6G7A - chains A and B; structure by X-ray diffraction, 1.42 A resolution.

Chain A (and B):
Molecule: Carbonic anhydrase 12
From: Homo sapiens
Notes: EC 4.2.1.1; fragment: human carbonic anhydrase XII; chain B of this document is another copy of the same molecule, construct and numbering; everything in this record applies to it too
UniProtKB: O43570 (CAH12_HUMAN); residues 2-263 here correspond to UniProt positions 30-291 (UniProt number = residue number + 28)
Sequence (263 residues; row label = number of the first residue in the row):
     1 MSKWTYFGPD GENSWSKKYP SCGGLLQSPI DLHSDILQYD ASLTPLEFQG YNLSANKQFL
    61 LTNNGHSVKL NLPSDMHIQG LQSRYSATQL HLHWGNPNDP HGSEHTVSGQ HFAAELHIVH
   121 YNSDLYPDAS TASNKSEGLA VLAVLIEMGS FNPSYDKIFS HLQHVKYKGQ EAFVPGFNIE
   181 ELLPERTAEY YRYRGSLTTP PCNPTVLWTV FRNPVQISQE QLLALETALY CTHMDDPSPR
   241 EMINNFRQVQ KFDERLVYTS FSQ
Unresolved in the structure: 1
Differences from the reference sequence: initiating methionine (1)
Swiss-Prot annotation at these positions:
  - active site: His-66 (Proton donor/acceptor)
  - binding site (Zn(2+)): His-91, His-93, His-117
  - binding site (substrate): Thr-198, Thr-199
  - glycosylation (N-linked (GlcNAc...) asparagine): Asn-52, Asn-134
Cystine bridges: Cys-22/Cys-202
Ion coordination: Zn2+: His-91, His-93, His-117 (together with EOQ)
Residues lining bound ligands: EOQ (4-chloranyl-N-(2-hydroxyethyl)-2-[(phenylmethyl)amino]-5-sulfamoyl-benzamide): Trp-4, Asn-64, His-66, Ser-67, Gln-89, His-91, His-93, Glu-104, His-117, Val-119, Ala-129, Ser-130, Ser-133, Leu-139, Val-141, Ser-196, Leu-197, Thr-198, Thr-199, Pro-200, Val-206, Trp-208

How chain A and chain B interact:
Contacting residue pairs (46):
  Phe-7(A) / Asp-253(B)
  Phe-7(A) / Glu-254(B)
  Gly-8(A) / Gly-23(B)
  Gly-8(A) / Leu-25(B)
  Pro-9(A) / Gly-23(B)
  Glu-12(A) / Lys-251(B)  salt bridge
  Asn-13(A) / Asn-13(B)
  Asn-13(A) / Ser-16(B)  hydrogen bond (backbone-side chain)
  Asn-13(A) / Cys-22(B)  hydrogen bond (side chain-backbone)
  Asn-13(A) / Arg-247(B)
  Asn-13(A) / Gln-250(B)  hydrogen bond
  Ser-14(A) / Ser-16(B)
  Ser-14(A) / Gly-23(B)
  Ser-16(A) / Asn-13(B)  hydrogen bond (side chain-backbone)
  Ser-16(A) / Ser-14(B)
  Ser-16(A) / Lys-17(B)
  Lys-17(A) / Ser-16(B)  hydrogen bond
  Lys-17(A) / Lys-17(B)
  Cys-22(A) / Asn-13(B)  hydrogen bond (backbone-side chain)
  Asn-98(A) / Asp-35(B)
  Asp-99(A) / His-33(B)  salt bridge
  Asp-99(A) / Asp-35(B)
  Asp-99(A) / Ile-36(B)
  Pro-100(A) / Asp-35(B)
  His-101(A) / Asp-35(B)  salt bridge
  Ser-108(A) / Gln-110(B)  hydrogen bond (backbone-side chain)
  Gly-109(A) / Gly-109(B)
  Gly-109(A) / Gln-110(B)
  Gln-110(A) / Ser-108(B)  hydrogen bond (side chain-backbone)
  Gln-110(A) / Gln-110(B)
  Asn-244(A) / Lys-251(B)
  Phe-246(A) / Lys-251(B)  hydrogen bond (backbone-side chain)
  Arg-247(A) / Asn-13(B)
  Arg-247(A) / Lys-251(B)
  Gln-248(A) / Val-249(B)  hydrogen bond (side chain-backbone)
  Gln-248(A) / Gln-250(B)
  Gln-248(A) / Lys-251(B)  hydrogen bond
  Val-249(A) / Gln-248(B)  hydrogen bond (backbone-side chain)
  Gln-250(A) / Asn-13(B)  hydrogen bond
  Gln-250(A) / Gln-248(B)
  Lys-251(A) / Glu-12(B)  salt bridge
  Lys-251(A) / Phe-246(B)  hydrogen bond (side chain-backbone)
  Lys-251(A) / Arg-247(B)
  Lys-251(A) / Gln-248(B)  hydrogen bond
  Asp-253(A) / Asn-96(B)  hydrogen bond
  Asp-253(A) / Asn-244(B)
Other interface residues (no listed pair), chain A (27 interface residues in all): Tyr-6, Gly-23, Asp-35
Other interface residues (no listed pair), chain B (29 interface residues in all): Tyr-6, Gly-8, Pro-9, Asp-99, His-101

In short:
27 residues of chain A and 29 residues of chain B are in contact; the contacts include 16 hydrogen bonds and 4
salt bridges. Polar pairs include Glu-12(A)/Lys-251(B), Asp-99(A)/His-33(B) and His-101(A)/Asp-35(B). Bound to
chain A: compound EOQ.
Chain A and chain B are both Carbonic anhydrase 12 (Homo sapiens); the structure, Crystal structure of human
carbonic anhydrase isozyme XII 2-(benzylamino)-4-chloro-N-(2-hydroxyethyl)-5-sulfamoyl-benzamide, was
determined by X-ray diffraction together with 6G5L, 6G5U and 6G6T from the same study.
